6N3N - chain A; structure by X-ray diffraction, 3.01 A resolution.

# Chain A
Name: eIF-2-alpha kinase GCN2
From: Homo sapiens
Notes: EC 2.7.11.1
UniProtKB: Q9P2K8 (E2AK4_HUMAN); numbering as in UniProt; present here: 577-657, 782-1013
Amino-acid sequence (317 residues; row label = number of the first residue in the row; note: 123 numbers in that range are skipped by the numbering (no residue carries them; nothing is unmodelled there)):
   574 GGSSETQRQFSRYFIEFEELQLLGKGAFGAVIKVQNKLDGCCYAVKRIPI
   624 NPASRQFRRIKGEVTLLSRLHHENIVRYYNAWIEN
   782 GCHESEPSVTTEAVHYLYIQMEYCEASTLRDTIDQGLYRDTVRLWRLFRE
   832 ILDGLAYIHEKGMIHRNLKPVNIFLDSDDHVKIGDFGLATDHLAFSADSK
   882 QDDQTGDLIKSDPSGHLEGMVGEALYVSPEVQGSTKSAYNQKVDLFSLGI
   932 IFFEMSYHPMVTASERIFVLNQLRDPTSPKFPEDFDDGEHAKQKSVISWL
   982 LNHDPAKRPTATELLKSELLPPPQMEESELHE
Not modelled in the structure: 574-583, 628-629, 782-794, 877-903, 912-919, 966-970, 1004-1013
Construct notes: expression tag (574-576); engineered mutation A807 (Lys in Q9P2K8), N848 (Asp in Q9P2K8), E899 (Thr in Q9P2K8), E904 (Thr in Q9P2K8)
Residues lining bound ligands: KA4 (N-{3-[(2-aminopyrimidin-5-yl)ethynyl]-2,4-difluorophenyl}-2,5-dichloro-3-(hydroxymethyl)benzene-1-sulfonamide): L596, V604, A617, V618, K619, V637, L640, S641, L643, I648, V649, Y651, I800, M802, E803, Y804, C805, S808, F855, I864, G865, D866, F867, G868, L869
What the authors report for this chain:
  - binding site for KA4: V637, L640, M802, C805, F867
  - binding site for KA4: D866 (proposed by the authors, not directly observed)

# Overview
Bound to chain A: compound KA4. From the paper: a binding site for KA4 at V637, L640 and M802 among others.
Chain A is eIF-2-alpha kinase GCN2 (Homo sapiens); the structure, Identification of novel, potent and
selective GCN2 inhibitors as first-in-class anti-tumor agents, was determined by X-ray diffraction (same
publication as 6N3L and 6N3O).
